PDB entry 5U2U | X-ray diffraction, 2.54 A resolution | chain A

== Chain A ==
Name: Heat shock protein 104
Organism: Saccharomyces cerevisiae (strain ATCC 204508 / S288c)
UniProtKB: P31539 (HS104_YEAST); numbering as in UniProt (aligned over 1-166)
Amino-acid sequence (166 residues; row label = number of the first residue in the row):
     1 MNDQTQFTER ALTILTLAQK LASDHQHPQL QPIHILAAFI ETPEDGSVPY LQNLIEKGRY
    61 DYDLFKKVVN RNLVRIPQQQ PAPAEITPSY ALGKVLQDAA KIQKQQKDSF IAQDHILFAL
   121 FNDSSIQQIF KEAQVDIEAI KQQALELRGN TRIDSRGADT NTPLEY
Disordered / not traced: 1-5, 163-166
Curated features (UniProtKB/Swiss-Prot):
  - modified residue: Met-1 (N-acetylmethionine)
What the authors report for this chain:
  - contacts within the chain: Gln-106/Lys-107 (hydrogen bond), Lys-107/Asp-108 (salt bridge), Glu-138/Lys-141 (salt bridge)

== Overview ==
The paper reports contacts within the chain involving Gln-106, Lys-107 and Asp-108 among others.
Chain A is Heat shock protein 104 (Saccharomyces cerevisiae (strain ATCC 204508 / S288c)); the structure,
Crystal structure of the Hsp104 N-terminal domain from Saccharomyces cerevisiae, was determined by X-ray
diffraction together with 5U2L from the same study.
